PDB entry 5W3O | electron microscopy, 3.01 A resolution | chains D and A of the 5 polymer chains in the assembly

[Chain D]
Name: C5 antibody variable heavy domain
Organism: Mus musculus
Notes: antibody fragment or engineered binder
Amino-acid sequence (116 residues; numbered 1 to 116; the number before each row is that of its first residue):
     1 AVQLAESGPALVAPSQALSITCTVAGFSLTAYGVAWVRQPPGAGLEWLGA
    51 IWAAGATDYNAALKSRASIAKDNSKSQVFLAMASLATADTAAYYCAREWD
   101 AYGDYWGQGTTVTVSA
Disulfide bonds: Cys-22/Cys-95

[Chain A]
Name: viral protein 1
Organism: Human rhinovirus 14
UniProt: P03303 (POLG_HRV14); residues 1-289 here correspond to UniProt positions 568-856 (UniProt number = residue number + 567)
Amino-acid sequence (289 residues; numbered 1 to 289; the number before each row is that of its first residue):
     1 GLGDELEEVIVEKTKQTVASISSGPKHTQKVPILTANETGATMPVLPSDS
    51 IETRTTYMHFNGSETDVECFLGRAACVHVTEIQNKDATGIDNHREAKLFN
   101 DWKINLSSLVQLRKKLELFTYVRFDSEYTILATASQPDSANYSSNLVVQA
   151 MYVPPGAPNPKEWDDYTWQSASNPSVFFKVGDTSRFSVPYVGLASAYNCF
   201 YDGYSHDDAETQYGITVLNHMGSMAFRIVNEHDEHKTLVKIRVYHRAKHV
   251 EAWIPRAPRALPYTSIGRTNYPKNTEPVIKKRKGDIKSY
Disordered / not traced: 1-60
UniProt features mapped onto this chain:
  - site: Tyr-289 (Cleavage)
From the paper describing this entry:
  - conformationally variable residues (order/disorder transition): Gly-1 to Phe-60

[Interface between chain D and chain A]
Residue-residue contacts - 5 pairs, chain D then chain A:
  Tyr-32(D) with Asp-285(A); Ser-288(A)
  Glu-98(D) with Asp-285(A)
  Trp-99(D) with Asp-285(A)
  Asp-100(D) with Asp-285(A)
Other interface residues (no listed pair), chain D (5 interface residues in all): Ala-31
Other interface residues (no listed pair), chain A (6 interface residues in all): Lys-281, Gly-284, Ile-286, Lys-287

[Overview]
Chain D and chain A form an interface of 5 and 6 residues respectively. From the paper: conformational
variability at Gly-1(A).
Here chain D is C5 antibody variable heavy domain (Mus musculus) and chain A is viral protein 1 (Human
rhinovirus 14). Entry 5W3O (CryoEM structure of rhinovirus B14 in complex with C5 Fab (33 degrees Celsius,
molar ratio 1:3 ...) was determined by electron microscopy together with 5W3E, 5W3L and 5W3M from the same
study.
